PDB entry 2I2X | X-ray diffraction, 2.50 A resolution | chains A and B of the 4 polymer chains in the assembly

# Chain A
Name: Methyltransferase 1
From: Methanosarcina barkeri
Notes: EC 2.1.1.90
UniProtKB: P94921 (P94921_METBA); residue numbers follow UniProt; this construct covers 1-461
Amino-acid sequence (461 residues; each row starts with the number of its first residue):
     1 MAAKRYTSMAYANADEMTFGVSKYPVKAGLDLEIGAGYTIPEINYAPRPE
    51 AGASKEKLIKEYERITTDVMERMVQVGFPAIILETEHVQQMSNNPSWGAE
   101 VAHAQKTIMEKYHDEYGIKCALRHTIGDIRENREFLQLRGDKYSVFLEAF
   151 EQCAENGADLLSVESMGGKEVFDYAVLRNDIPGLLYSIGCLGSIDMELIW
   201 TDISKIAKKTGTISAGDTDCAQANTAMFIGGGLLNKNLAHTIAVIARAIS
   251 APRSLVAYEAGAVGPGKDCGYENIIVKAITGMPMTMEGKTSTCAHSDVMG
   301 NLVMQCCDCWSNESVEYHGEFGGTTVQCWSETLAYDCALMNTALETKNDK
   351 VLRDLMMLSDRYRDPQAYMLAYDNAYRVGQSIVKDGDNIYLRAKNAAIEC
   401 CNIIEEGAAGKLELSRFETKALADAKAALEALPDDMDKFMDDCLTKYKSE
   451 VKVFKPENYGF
Unresolved in the structure: 1-2
Metal / ion sites: K+: E86, E164, E313; Zn2+ site 1: E164, C220, C269 (together with K+); Zn2+ site 2: H318, E320 (shared with 2 residues of chain C)
Residues lining bound ligands: 5-hydroxybenzimidazolylcob(III)amide (B13): H87, K169, D173, A221, T225, F228, A294, S314
From the paper describing this entry:
  - Zn2+ coordination: E164, C220, C269
  - K+ coordination: E86, E164
  - binding site for Zn2+: N224, E313
  - binding site for 5-hydroxybenzimidazolylcob(III)amide: A294, F321
  - catalytic residues: E84, E86, C220, D268, E287, E313 (proposed by the authors, not directly observed)

# Chain B
Name: Methyltransferase 1
From: Methanosarcina barkeri
Notes: EC 2.1.1.90
UniProtKB: P94920 (P94920_METBA); residue numbers follow UniProt; this construct covers 1-258
Amino-acid sequence (258 residues; numbered 1 to 258; the number before each row is that of its first residue):
     1 MLDFTEASLKKVLTRYNVALEKALTPEEAAEELYPKDELIYPIAKAIFEG
    51 EEDDVVEGLQAAIEAGKDPIDLIDDALMVGMGVVIRLYDEGVIFLPNVMM
   101 SADAMLEGIEYCKENSGATPKTKGTVVCHVAEGDVHDIGKNIVTALLRAN
   151 GYNVVDLGRDVPAEEVLAAVQKEKPIMLTGTALMTTTMYAFKEVNDMLLE
   201 NGIKIPFACGGGAVNQDFVSQFALGVYGEEAADAPKIADAIIAGTTDVTE
   251 LREKFHKH
Metal / ion sites: 5-hydroxybenzimidazolylcob(III)amide Co near H136 (its only coordinating residue here)
Residues lining bound ligands: 5-hydroxybenzimidazolylcob(III)amide (B13): G133, D134, V135, H136, D137, I138, G139, I142, V143, T179, G180, T181, L183, M184, T185, T186, A208, C209, G210, G211, G212, G228, E229, E230, A231, A234
From the paper describing this entry:
  - binding site for 5-hydroxybenzimidazolylcob(III)amide: H136
  - catalytic residues: H136 (proposed by the authors, not directly observed)
  - catalytic residues: D134, T187 (by similarity / conservation)
  - 5-hydroxybenzimidazolylcob(III)amide coordination: H136

# Interface between chain A and chain B
Residue-residue contacts - 68 pairs, chain A then chain B:
  P49(A) - T185(B)
  E131(A) - R159(B)  salt bridge
  N132(A) - R159(B)
  R133(A) - R159(B)  hydrogen bond (backbone-side chain)
  R133(A) - D160(B)
  R133(A) - E165(B)  salt bridge
  E134(A) - R159(B)  hydrogen bond (backbone-side chain)
  F135(A) - R159(B)
  K169(A) - V135(B)
  L177(A) - P96(B)
  L177(A) - M99(B)
  R178(A) - M100(B)
  R178(A) - D103(B)  salt bridge
  N179(A) - P96(B)
  T225(A) - I138(B)
  L233(A) - R15(B)
  L233(A) - N17(B)
  L234(A) - N17(B)
  N235(A) - F94(B)
  K236(A) - Y88(B)  hydrogen bond (side chain-backbone)
  K236(A) - D89(B)  hydrogen bond (side chain-backbone)
  K236(A) - G91(B)
  K236(A) - F94(B)
  K236(A) - L95(B)  hydrogen bond (backbone-backbone)
  N237(A) - Y88(B)  hydrogen bond
  N237(A) - F94(B)
  N237(A) - L95(B)
  N237(A) - P96(B)
  L238(A) - F94(B)
  A239(A) - F94(B)
  D354(A) - M1(B)
  D354(A) - L2(B)
  L355(A) - L2(B)  hydrophobic
  M357(A) - M1(B)  hydrophobic
  M357(A) - L2(B)
  L358(A) - L2(B)  hydrophobic
  L358(A) - D3(B)
  L358(A) - F4(B)
  S359(A) - L13(B)
  R361(A) - M1(B)
  Y362(A) - D3(B)  hydrogen bond
  Y362(A) - L9(B)  hydrophobic
  Y362(A) - L13(B)
  Y362(A) - R15(B)
  R363(A) - L13(B)
  R363(A) - R15(B)  hydrogen bond (backbone-side chain)
  D364(A) - R15(B)  salt bridge
  P365(A) - R15(B)
  Y372(A) - M1(B)
  D373(A) - M1(B)
  K411(A) - D3(B)  salt bridge
  K411(A) - F4(B)
  K411(A) - E6(B)
  K411(A) - L9(B)
  E413(A) - R15(B)  hydrogen bond (backbone-side chain)
  E413(A) - V18(B)
  L414(A) - R15(B)
  S415(A) - V18(B)
  S415(A) - E21(B)
  R416(A) - E21(B)  salt bridge
  R416(A) - K22(B)  hydrogen bond (side chain-backbone)
  R416(A) - A23(B)
  F417(A) - E21(B)  hydrogen bond (backbone-side chain)
  F417(A) - V92(B)
  F417(A) - F94(B)  hydrophobic
  F417(A) - N97(B)
  E418(A) - R15(B)  salt bridge
  E418(A) - N17(B)
Other interface residues (no listed pair), chain A (42 interface residues in all): V176, I229, H240, E316, V351
Other interface residues (no listed pair), chain B (39 interface residues in all): T5, V12, T14, Y16, L20, P26, I93, L157, V161

# In short
42 residues of chain A face 39 of chain B across their interface; the contacts include 11 hydrogen bonds and 7
salt bridges. Among the polar pairs are E131(A)-R159(B), R133(A)-E165(B) and R178(A)-D103(B). From the paper:
catalytic residues E84(A), E86(A) and H136(B) among others; a binding site for
5-hydroxybenzimidazolylcob(III)amide at A294(A), F321(A) and H136(B).
Here chain A is Methyltransferase 1 and chain B is Methyltransferase 1, both from Methanosarcina barkeri.
Entry 2I2X (Crystal structure of methanol:cobalamin methyltransferase complex MtaBC from Methanosarcina
barkeri) was determined by X-ray diffraction.
